5R49 - chains A and B of the 5 polymer chains in the assembly; structure by X-ray diffraction, 1.05 A resolution.

[Chain A]
Protein: gamma-chymotrypsin
From: Bos taurus
Notes: EC 3.4.21.1
Reference sequence: P00766 (CTRA_BOVIN); residues 1-13 here = UniProt positions 1-13
Sequence (13 residues; row label = number of the first residue in the row):
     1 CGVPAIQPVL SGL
Not modelled in the structure: 11-13
Residues lining bound ligands: malonate ion (MLI): Cys1, Gly2, Val3

[Chain B]
Protein: gamma-chymotrypsin
From: Bos taurus
Notes: EC 3.4.21.1
Reference sequence: P00766 (CTRA_BOVIN); residues 16-146 here = UniProt positions 16-146
Sequence (131 residues; row label = number of the first residue in the row):
    16 IVNGEEAVPG SWPWQVSLQD KTGFHFCGGS LINENWVVTA AHCGVTTSDV VVAGEFDQGS
    76 SSEKIQKLKI AKVFKNSKYN SLTINNDITL LKLSTAASFS QTVSAVCLPS ASDDFAAGTT
   136 CVTTGWGLTR Y
Disulfide bonds: Cys42-Cys58
UniProt features mapped onto this chain:
  - active site (Charge relay system): His57, Asp102

[How chain A and chain B interact]
Cross-chain cystine bridges: Cys1(A)-Cys122(B)
Residue-residue contacts (21):
  Cys1(A) with Ala120(B); Val121(B); Cys122(B), disulfide
  Gly2(A) with Trp29(B); Ala120(B), hydrogen bond (backbone-backbone); Cys122(B)
  Pro4(A) with Ser26(B); Pro28(B); Trp29(B), hydrophobic
  Ala5(A) with Gln116(B)
  Ile6(A) with Val23(B), hydrophobic; Pro24(B); Ser26(B); Gln116(B); Thr117(B)
  Gln7(A) with Ser26(B)
  Pro8(A) with Ser26(B); Trp27(B), hydrophobic
  Val9(A) with Glu20(B); Val23(B), hydrophobic
  Leu10(A) with Glu20(B)
Other interface residues (no listed pair), chain A (10 interface residues in all): Val3
Other interface residues (no listed pair), chain B (14 interface residues in all): Gly25, Val137

[Overview]
10 residues of chain A face 14 of chain B across their interface, with 1 disulfide bond and 1 hydrogen bond.
The hydrogen-bonded pair Gly2(A)-Ala120(B) is a backbone contact. Chain A binds malonate ion. From UniProt:
active-site residues His57(B) and Asp102(B) on chain B.
Chain A is gamma-chymotrypsin and chain B is gamma-chymotrypsin, both from Bos taurus; the structure, Crystal
Structure of gamma-Chymotrypsin at pH 5.6, cryo temperature, was determined by X-ray diffraction.
